8EGX - chains B and A; structure by X-ray diffraction, 3.69 A resolution.

# Chain B
Molecule: Protocadherin Fat 4
Source organism: Homo sapiens
UniProt: Q6V0I7 (FAT4_HUMAN); numbering as in UniProt (aligned over 1-467)
Chain sequence (467 residues; numbered 1 to 467; the number before each row is that of its first residue):
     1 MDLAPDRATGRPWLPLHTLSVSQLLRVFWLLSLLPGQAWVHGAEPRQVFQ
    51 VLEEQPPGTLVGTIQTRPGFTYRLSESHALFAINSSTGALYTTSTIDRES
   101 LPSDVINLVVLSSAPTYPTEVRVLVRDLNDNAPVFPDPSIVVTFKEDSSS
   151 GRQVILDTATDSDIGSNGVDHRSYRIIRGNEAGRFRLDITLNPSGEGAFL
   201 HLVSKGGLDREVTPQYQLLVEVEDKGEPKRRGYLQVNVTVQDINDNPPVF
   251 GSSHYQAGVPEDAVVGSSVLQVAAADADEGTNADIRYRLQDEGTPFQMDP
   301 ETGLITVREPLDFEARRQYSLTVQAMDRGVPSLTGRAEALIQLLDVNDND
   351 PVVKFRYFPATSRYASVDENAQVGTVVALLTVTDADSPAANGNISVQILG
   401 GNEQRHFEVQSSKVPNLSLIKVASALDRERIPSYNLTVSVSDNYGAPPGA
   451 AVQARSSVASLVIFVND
Not modelled in the structure: 1-42
Glycans and other covalent adducts: N-acetylglucosamine (NAG) linked to N84, N237, N435
Ion coordination: Ca2+ site 1: E53, E99, D127, D130, D163; Ca2+ site 2: E53, D97, E99, D130; Ca2+ site 3: N129, N131, D161, D163, N167, D224; Ca2+ site 4: E146, E211, D242, I243, D245, D278; Ca2+ site 5: E146, D147, D209, E211, D245; Ca2+ site 6: N244, N246, D276, D278, N282, D327; Ca2+ site 7: E261, D312, E314, D348; Ca2+ site 8: E261, E314, D345, V346, D348, D386; Ca2+ site 9: N349, D384, N391, D442
UniProt features mapped onto this chain:
  - glycosylation (N-linked (GlcNAc...) asparagine): N84, N237, N393, N416, N435

# Chain A
Molecule: Protocadherin-16
Source organism: Homo sapiens
UniProt: Q96JQ0 (PCD16_HUMAN); residues 43-462 here = UniProt positions 43-462
Chain sequence (421 residues; each row starts with the number of its first residue):
    42 PQAGSLDLQIDEEQPAGTLIGDISAGLPAGTAAPLMYFISAQEGSGVGTD
    92 LAIDEHSGVVRTARVLDREQRDRYRFTAVTPDGATVEVTVRVADINDHAP
   142 AFPQARAALQVPEHTAFGTRYPLEPARDADAGRLGTQGYALSGDGAGETF
   192 RLETRPGPDGTPVPELVVTGELDRENRSHYMLQLEAYDGGSPPRRAQALL
   242 DVTLLDINDHAPAFNQSRYHAVVSESLAPGSPVLQVFASDADAGVNGAVT
   292 YEINRRQSEGDGPFSIDAHTGLLQLERPLDFEQRRVHELVVQARDGGAHP
   342 ELGSAFVTVHVRDANDNQPSMTVIFLSADGSPQVSEAAPPGQLVARISVS
   392 DPDDGDFAHVNVSLEGGEGHFALSTQDSVIYLVCVARRLDREERDAYNLR
   442 VTATDSGSPPLRAEAAFVLHV
Construct notes: expression tag (42)
Glycans and other covalent adducts: N-acetylglucosamine (NAG) linked to N217, N256
Ion coordination: Ca2+ site 1: E53, E110, D135, I136, D138; Ca2+ site 2: E53, E54, D108, E110, D138; Ca2+ site 3: N137, H139, D171, L175, D229; Ca2+ site 4: E154, E216, D247, I248, D250, D283; Ca2+ site 5: H251, D281, D283, N287, D336; Ca2+ site 6: E266, E323, D354, A355, D357; Ca2+ site 7: S299, D302; Ca2+ site 8 near E323 (its only coordinating residue here); Ca2+ site 9: N356, N358, D446
UniProt features mapped onto this chain:
  - glycosylation (N-linked (GlcNAc...) asparagine): N217, N256, N402
  - natural variant: P197 (P197L: In MVP2; uncertain significance)

# Interface between chain B and chain A
Pairs across the interface (67; chain B residue first):
  A43(B) with Q417(A)
  E44(B) with Q417(A)
  R46(B) with D418(A), salt bridge; I421(A)
  V109(B) with R387(A)
  P115(B) with Q383(A); L384(A)
  T116(B) with L367(A); L384(A)
  P118(B) with Q417(A), hydrogen bond (backbone-side chain)
  E120(B) with R387(A), salt bridge; Q417(A); I421(A)
  D137(B) with R297(A), salt bridge
  K145(B) with E342(A)
  R152(B) with D250(A); E342(A), salt bridge
  I155(B) with Q298(A); Q333(A); S345(A)
  L156(B) with Q298(A)
  D157(B) with R297(A), salt bridge; Q298(A), hydrogen bond
  L191(B) with R259(A)
  N192(B) with R259(A), hydrogen bond; E329(A), hydrogen bond
  S194(B) with V327(A); E329(A), hydrogen bond; T349(A); H351(A)
  E196(B) with E300(A); E329(A)
  F199(B) with Q298(A); V331(A), hydrophobic; F347(A), hydrophobic
  H201(B) with F347(A)
  Q241(B) with H340(A), hydrogen bond
  S320(B) with P199(A)
  R336(B) with R161(A); P163(A)
  K354(B) with E84(A)
  R356(B) with I80(A)
  Y357(B) with F79(A)
  F358(B) with M77(A), hydrophobic
  G374(B) with D123(A)
  T375(B) with P122(A)
  V376(B) with F79(A); T121(A); P122(A), hydrogen bond (backbone-backbone); G124(A)
  V377(B) with F79(A)
  L379(B) with F79(A), hydrophobic; S81(A); V120(A), hydrophobic
  T381(B) with S81(A), hydrogen bond; A82(A)
  V382(B) with Q83(A)
  T383(B) with Q83(A); E84(A), hydrogen bond (side chain-backbone)
  D384(B) with Q83(A)
  K413(B) with Q43(A); A44(A)
  V414(B) with T118(A)
  L417(B) with S81(A); T118(A); V120(A), hydrophobic
  L419(B) with V120(A), hydrophobic
Other interface residues (no listed pair), chain B (50 interface residues in all): S75, Y117, T190, P193, G197, Q290, P331, V352, N416, K421
Other interface residues (no listed pair), chain A (50 interface residues in all): E96, E128, P153, R196, R325, L330, L343, I365, T416, L423
The authors on this interface:
  - residue pairs: E120(B)-R387(A) (salt bridge)
  - hot spots on chain B (mutagenesis) - R152A, F358A: decreased binding to Protocadherin-16 (chain A)
  - hot spots on chain B (mutagenesis) - L379R: abolished binding to Protocadherin-16 (chain A)
  - hot spots on chain A (mutagenesis) - F79A, R297A: decreased binding to Protocadherin Fat 4 (chain B)

# Overview
Chain B and chain A each contribute 50 residues to their interface, with 9 hydrogen bonds and 5 salt bridges.
Among the polar pairs are R46(B)-D418(A), E120(B)-R387(A) and D137(B)-R297(A). The authors report a salt
bridge between E120(B) and R387(A). From the paper: R152A and F358A of chain B reduce binding to
Protocadherin-16 (chain A); F79A and R297A of chain A reduce binding to Protocadherin Fat 4 (chain B).
Chain B is Protocadherin Fat 4 and chain A is Protocadherin-16, both from Homo sapiens; the structure, Complex
of Fat4(EC1-4) bound to Dchs1(EC1-4), was determined by X-ray diffraction.
